PDB entry 4LO0 | X-ray diffraction, 2.06 A resolution | chains C and B of the 3 polymer chains in the assembly

# Chain C
Name: Ha-17
From: Clostridium botulinum
UniProtKB: Q45878 (Q45878_CLOBO); residues 2-146 here = UniProt positions 2-146
Amino-acid sequence (147 residues; each row starts with the number of its first residue; numbering starts at 0):
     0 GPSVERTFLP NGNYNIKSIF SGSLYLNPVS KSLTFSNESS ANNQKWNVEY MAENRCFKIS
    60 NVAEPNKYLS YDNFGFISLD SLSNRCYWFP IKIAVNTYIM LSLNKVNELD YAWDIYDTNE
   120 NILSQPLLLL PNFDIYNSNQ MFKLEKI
Disordered / not traced: 0-2
Sequence notes: expression tag (0-1)

# Chain B
Name: Ha-33
From: Clostridium botulinum
UniProtKB: Q45871 (Q45871_CLOBO); numbering as in UniProt (aligned over 2-293)
Amino-acid sequence (296 residues; numbered 2 to 297; the number before each row is that of its first residue):
     2 EHYSVIQNSL NDKIVTISCK ADTNLFFYQV AGNVSLFQQT RNYLERWRLI YDSNKAAYKI
    62 KSMDIHNTNL VLTWNAPTHN ISTQQDSNAD NQYWLLLKDI GNNSFIIASY KNPNLVLYAD
   122 TVARNLKLST LNNSNYIKFI IEDYIISDLN NFTCKISPIL DLNKVVQQVD VTNLNVNLYT
   182 WDYGRNQKWT IRYNEEKAAY QFFNTILSNG VLTWIFSNGN TVRVSSSNDQ NNDAQYWLIN
   242 PVSDTDETYT ITNLRDTTKA LDLYGGQTAN GTAIQVFNYH GDDNQKWNIR NPPGSA
Disordered / not traced: 2-9, 295-297
Sequence notes: expression tag (294-297)
What the authors report for this chain:
  - specificity-determining residues: Tyr180, Asn187, Phe278 (proposed by the authors, not directly observed)
  - mutagenesis - D263A, F278A: abolished binding to Lac

# Interface between chain C and chain B
Pairs across the interface (34):
  Val28(C) - Pro78(B)  hydrophobic
  Ser29(C) - Thr79(B)
  Lys30(C) - His80(B)
  Ser31(C) - Pro78(B)  hydrogen bond (side chain-backbone)
  Ser31(C) - Thr79(B)
  Ser31(C) - His80(B)  hydrogen bond
  Thr33(C) - Pro78(B)
  Asp71(C) - His80(B)  salt bridge
  Phe73(C) - Tyr119(B)
  Phe73(C) - Lys128(B)
  Phe73(C) - Leu129(B)
  Phe73(C) - Ser130(B)
  Phe73(C) - Thr131(B)  hydrogen bond (backbone-backbone)
  Gly74(C) - Thr131(B)
  Phe75(C) - His80(B)
  Phe75(C) - Leu116(B)  hydrophobic
  Phe75(C) - Leu129(B)
  Tyr115(C) - Lys112(B)
  Tyr115(C) - Asn113(B)
  Tyr115(C) - Pro114(B)
  Tyr115(C) - Asn115(B)
  Leu122(C) - Lys112(B)
  Ser123(C) - Ala77(B)
  Ser123(C) - Pro78(B)
  Gln124(C) - Trp75(B)
  Gln124(C) - Pro78(B)
  Gln124(C) - Lys112(B)  hydrogen bond (side chain-backbone)
  Gln124(C) - Asn113(B)  hydrogen bond
  Pro125(C) - Trp75(B)
  Pro125(C) - Pro78(B)
  Pro125(C) - Leu116(B)  hydrophobic
  Leu127(C) - Asn113(B)
  Leu127(C) - Leu116(B)  hydrophobic
  Leu129(C) - Thr131(B)
Other interface residues (no listed pair), chain C (17 interface residues in all): Thr117
From the paper, about this interface:
  - interface residues, chain C: Phe75(C), Pro125(C), Leu127(C)

# Summary
17 residues of chain C and 15 residues of chain B are in contact, with 5 hydrogen bonds and 1 salt bridge.
Among the polar pairs are Asp71(C)-His80(B), Ser31(C)-Pro78(B) and Ser31(C)-His80(B). The paper reports that
D263A and F278A of chain B abolish binding to Lac; interface residues Phe75(C), Pro125(C) and Leu127(C).
Chain C is Ha-17 and chain B is Ha-33, both from Clostridium botulinum; the structure, Apo HA17-HA33, was
determined by X-ray diffraction (same publication as 4LO1, 4LO2, 4LO3, 4LO4, 4LO5, 4LO6 and 4LO7).
